Entry 5IDF (electron microscopy, 10.31 A resolution (very low resolution: no residue pairs are listed; an interface is given only as per-side residue counts)); this record covers chains C and D of the 4 polymer chains in the assembly.

== Chain C ==
Protein: Glutamate receptor 2
From: Rattus norvegicus
UniProt: P19491 (GRIA2_RAT), isoform P19491-2; residues 2-862 here correspond to UniProt positions 23-883 (UniProt number = residue number + 21)
Sequence (872 residues; each row starts with the number of its first residue; numbers below 1 keep their minus sign (Val-9 is residue -9)):
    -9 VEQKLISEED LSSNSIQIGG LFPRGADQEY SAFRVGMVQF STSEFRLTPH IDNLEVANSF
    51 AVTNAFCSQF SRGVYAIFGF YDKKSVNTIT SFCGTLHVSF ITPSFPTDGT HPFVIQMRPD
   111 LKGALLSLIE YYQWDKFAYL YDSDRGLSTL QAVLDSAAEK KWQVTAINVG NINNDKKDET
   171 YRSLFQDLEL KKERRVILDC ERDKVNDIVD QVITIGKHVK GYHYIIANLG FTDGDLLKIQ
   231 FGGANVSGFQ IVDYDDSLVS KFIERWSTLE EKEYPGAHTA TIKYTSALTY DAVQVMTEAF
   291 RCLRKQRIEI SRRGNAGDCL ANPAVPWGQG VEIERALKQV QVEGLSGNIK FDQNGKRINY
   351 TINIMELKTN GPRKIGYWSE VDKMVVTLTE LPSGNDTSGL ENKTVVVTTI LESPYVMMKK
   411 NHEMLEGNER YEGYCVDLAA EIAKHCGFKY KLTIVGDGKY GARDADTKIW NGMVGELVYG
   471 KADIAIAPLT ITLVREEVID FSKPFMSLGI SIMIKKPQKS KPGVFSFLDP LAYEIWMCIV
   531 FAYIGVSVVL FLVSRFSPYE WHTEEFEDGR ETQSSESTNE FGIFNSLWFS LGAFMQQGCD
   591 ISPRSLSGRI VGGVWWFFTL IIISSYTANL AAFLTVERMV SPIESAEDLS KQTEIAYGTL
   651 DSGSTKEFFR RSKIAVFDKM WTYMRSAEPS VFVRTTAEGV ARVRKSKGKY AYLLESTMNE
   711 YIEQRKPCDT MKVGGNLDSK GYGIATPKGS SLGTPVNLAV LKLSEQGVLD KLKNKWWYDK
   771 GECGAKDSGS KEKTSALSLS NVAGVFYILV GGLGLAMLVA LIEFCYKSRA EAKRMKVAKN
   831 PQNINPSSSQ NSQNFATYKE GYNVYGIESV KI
Unresolved in the structure: -9 to 3, 380-393, 507-508, 545-592, 630-631, 774-783, 818-862
Construct notes: expression tag (-9 to 1); engineered mutation Cys292 (Asn313 in P19491)
UniProt features mapped onto this chain:
  - region: Ala846 to Gly856 (Required for interaction with IQSEC1)
  - binding site (L-glutamate): Pro478, Thr480, Arg485, Ser654, Thr655, Glu705
  - site: Arg453 (Interaction with the cone snail toxin Con-ikot-ikot), Ile633 (Crucial to convey clamshell closure to channel opening), Arg660 (Interaction with the cone snail toxin Con-ikot-ikot), Lys752 (Interaction with the cone snail toxin Con-ikot-ikot)
  - modified residue: Ser662 (Phosphoserine), Ser696 (Phosphoserine), Ser839 (Phosphoserine), Ser842 (Phosphoserine), Tyr855 (Phosphotyrosine), Ser859 (Phosphoserine)
  - lipidation (S-palmitoyl cysteine): Cys589, Cys815
  - glycosylation (N-linked (GlcNAc...) asparagine): Asn235, Asn349, Asn385, Asn392

== Chain D ==
Protein: Glutamate receptor 3
From: Rattus norvegicus
UniProt: P19492 (GRIA3_RAT), isoform P19492-2; residues 2-866 here correspond to UniProt positions 24-888 (UniProt number = residue number + 22)
Sequence (874 residues; each row starts with the number of its first residue; note: 6 numbers in that range are skipped by the numbering (no residue carries them; nothing is unmodelled there); a row labelled like 507A-507F holds insertion residues (507A, then the next letters in order); numbers below 1 keep their minus sign (Gly-7 is residue -7)):
    -7 GDYKDDDDKF PNTISIGGLF MRNTVQEHSA FRFAVQLYNT NQNTTEKPFH LNYHVDHLDS
    53 SNSFSVTNAF CSQFSRGVYA IFGFYDQMSM NTLTSFCGAL HTSFVTPSFP TDADVQFVIQ
   113 MRPALKGAIL SLLSYYKWEK FVYLYDTERG FSVLQAIMEA AVQNNWQVTA RSVGNIKDVQ
   173 EFRRIIEEMD RRQEKRYLID CEVERINTIL EQVVILGKHS RGYHYMLANL GFTDILLERV
   233 MHGGANITGF QIVNNENPMV QQFIQRWVRL DECEFPEAKN APLKYTSALT HDAILVIAEA
   293 FRYLRRQRVD VSRRGSAGDC LANPAVPWSQ GIDIERALKM VQVQGMTGNI QFDTYGRRTN
   353 YTIDVYEMKV SGSRKAGYWN EYERFVPFSD QQISNDSSSS ENRTIVVTTI LESPYVMYKK
   413 NHEQLEGNER YEGYCVDLAY EIAKHVGIKY KLSIVGDGKY GARDPETKIW NGMVGELVYG
   473 RADIAVAPLT ITLVREEVID FSKPFMSLGI SIMIK
507A-507F KPQKSK
   512 P
   515 GVFSFLDPLA YEIWMCIVFA YIGVSVVLFL VSRFSPYEWH LEDNNEEPRD PQSPPDPPNE
   575 FGIFNSLWFS LGAFMQQGCD ISPRSLSGRI VGGVWWFFTL IIISSYTANL AAFLTVERMV
   635 SPIESAEDLA KQTEIAYGTL DSGSTKEFFR RSKIAVYEKM WSYMKSAEPS VFTKTTADGV
   695 ARVRKSKGKF AFLLESTMNE YIEQRKPCDT MKVGGNLDSK GYGVATPKGS ALGTPVNLAV
   755 LKLSEQGILD KLKNKWWYDK GECGAKDSGS KDKTSALSLS NVAGVFYILV GGLGLAMMVA
   815 LIEFCYKSRA ESKRMKLTKN TQNFKPAPAT NTQNYATYRE GYNVYGTESV KI
Unresolved in the structure: -7 to 3, 306-307, 381-395, 507A-507F, 547-596, 634-635, 778-786, 822-866
Construct notes: expression tag (-7 to 1); engineered mutation Cys265 (Arg287 in P19492), Gly439 (Arg461 in P19492)
UniProt features mapped onto this chain:
  - binding site (L-glutamate): Pro480, Thr482, Arg487, Ser658, Thr659, Glu709
  - modified residue (Phosphotyrosine): Tyr849, Tyr859
  - lipidation (S-palmitoyl cysteine): Cys593, Cys819
  - glycosylation (N-linked (GlcNAc...) asparagine): Asn35, Asn238, Asn352, Asn387, Asn394

== How chain C and chain D interact ==
At this resolution (10 A) residue pairs are not listed: 10 residues of chain C and 9 of chain D lie at the interface.

== Overview ==
10 residues of chain C and 9 residues of chain D are in contact. From UniProt: 6 L-glutamate-binding residues
on chain C; 6 L-glutamate-binding residues on chain D.
Chain C is Glutamate receptor 2 and chain D is Glutamate receptor 3, both from Rattus norvegicus; the
structure, Cryo-EM structure of GluA2/3 AMPA receptor heterotetramer (model II), was determined by electron
microscopy, deposited together with 5FWX, 5FWY and 5IDE.
